Entry 4MAN (X-ray diffraction, 2.07 A resolution); this record covers chain A.

Chain A:
Molecule: Apoptosis regulator Bcl-2
Organism: Homo sapiens
UniProtKB: P10415 (BCL2_HUMAN); the construct has insertions or renumbered stretches relative to UniProt, so the offset changes along the chain: -1 to 32 = UniProt 1-34; 89-204 = UniProt 92-207
Sequence (166 residues; numbered -1 to 204; 40 numbers in that range are skipped by the numbering (no residue carries them; nothing is unmodelled there); the number before each row is that of its first residue; numbers below 1 keep their minus sign (Met-1 is residue -1)):
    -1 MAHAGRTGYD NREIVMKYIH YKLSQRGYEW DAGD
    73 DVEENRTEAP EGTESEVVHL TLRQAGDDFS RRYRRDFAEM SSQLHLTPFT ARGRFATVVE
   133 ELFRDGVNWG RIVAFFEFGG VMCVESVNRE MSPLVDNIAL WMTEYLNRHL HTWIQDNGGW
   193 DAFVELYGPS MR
Disordered / not traced: -1 to 5, 28-32, 73-87, 202-204
Differences from the reference sequence: linker (73-88)
Ligand contacts: 1Y1 (4-[4-({4'-chloro-3-[2-(dimethylamino)ethoxy]biphenyl-2-yl}methyl)piperazin-1-yl]-2-(1H-indol-5-yloxy)-N-({3-nitro-4-[(tetrahydro-2H-pyran-4-ylmethyl)amino]phenyl}sulfonyl)benzamide): Thr93, Gln96, Ala97, Asp100, Phe101, Arg104, Tyr105, Asp108, Phe109, Met112, Val130, Glu133, Leu134, Asn140, Trp141, Gly142, Arg143, Val145, Ala146, Glu149, Phe150, Val153, Phe195, Tyr199
Swiss-Prot annotation at these positions:
  - motif: Asp8 to Trp28 (BH4), Val90 to Arg104 (BH3), Glu133 to Gly152 (BH1), Thr184 to Tyr199 (BH2)
  - site: Asp32 (Cleavage)
  - region: Val89 to Arg104 (Required for interaction with SEPTIN4 isoform ARTS. Required XIAP-mediated ubiquitination and apoptosis)

In short:
Bound to chain A: compound 1Y1.
Chain A is Apoptosis regulator Bcl-2 (Homo sapiens); the structure, Bcl_2-Navitoclax Analog (with Indole)
Complex, was determined by X-ray diffraction, deposited together with 4LVT and 4LXD.
